Entry 7F55 (electron microscopy, 3.10 A resolution); this record covers chains B and G of the 6 polymer chains in the assembly.

Chain B:
Protein: Guanine nucleotide-binding protein G(I)/G(S)/G(T) subunit beta-1
From: Homo sapiens
UniProt: P62873 (GBB1_HUMAN); residue numbers follow UniProt; this construct covers 2-340
Amino-acid sequence (384 residues; each row starts with the number of its first residue; numbers below 1 keep their minus sign (Met-17 is residue -17)):
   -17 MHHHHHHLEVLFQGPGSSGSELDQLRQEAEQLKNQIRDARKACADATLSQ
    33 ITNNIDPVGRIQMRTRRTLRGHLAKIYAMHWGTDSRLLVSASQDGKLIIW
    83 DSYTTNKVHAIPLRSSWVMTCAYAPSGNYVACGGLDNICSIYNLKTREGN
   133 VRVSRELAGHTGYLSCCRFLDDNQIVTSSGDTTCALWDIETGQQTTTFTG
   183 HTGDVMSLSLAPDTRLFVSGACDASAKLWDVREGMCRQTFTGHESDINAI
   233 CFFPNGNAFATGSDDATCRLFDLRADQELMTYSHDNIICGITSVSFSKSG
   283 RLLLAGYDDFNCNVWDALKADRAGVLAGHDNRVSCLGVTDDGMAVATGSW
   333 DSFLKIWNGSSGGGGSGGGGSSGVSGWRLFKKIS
Unresolved in the structure: -17 to 2, 341-366
Construct notes: initiating methionine (-17); expression tag (-16 to 1, 341-366)
Swiss-Prot annotation at these positions:
  - modified residue: Ser2 (N-acetylserine), His266 (Phosphohistidine)
  - natural variant: Leu30 (L30F: In MRD42; uncertain significance), Arg52 (R52G: In MRD42), Gly64 (G64V: In MRD42), Asp76 (D76E: In MRD42; D76G: In MRD42), Gly77 (G77S: In MRD42), Lys78 (K78R: In MRD42), Ile80 (I80N: In MRD42; I80T: In MRD42), His91 (H91R: In MRD42; uncertain significance), Ala92 (A92T: In MRD42), Pro94 (P94S: In MRD42), Leu95 (L95P: In MRD42), Arg96 (R96L: In MRD42), 5 further natural variant entries in UniProt

Chain G:
Protein: Guanine nucleotide-binding protein G(I)/G(S)/G(O) subunit gamma-2
From: Homo sapiens
UniProt: P59768 (GBG2_HUMAN); residues 1-71 here = UniProt positions 1-71
Amino-acid sequence (71 residues; row label = number of the first residue in the row):
     1 MASNNTASIAQARKLVEQLKMEANIDRIKVSKAAADLMAYCEAHAKEDPL
    51 LTPVPASENPFREKKFFCAIL
Unresolved in the structure: 1-5, 63-71
Swiss-Prot annotation at these positions:
  - modified residue: Ala2 (N-acetylalanine), Cys68 (Cysteine methyl ester)
  - lipidation: Cys68 (S-geranylgeranyl cysteine)

Interface between chain B and chain G:
Residue-residue contacts - 57 pairs, chain B then chain G:
  Glu3(B) with Ile9(G)
  Leu4(B) with Ser8(G)
  Leu7(B) with Ile9(G), hydrophobic
  Leu14(B) with Leu19(G), hydrophobic
  Ala24(B) with Lys29(G), hydrogen bond (backbone-side chain)
  Cys25(B) with Ile28(G); Lys29(G); Val30(G)
  Asp27(B) with Lys29(G), salt bridge
  Ala28(B) with Val30(G)
  Leu30(B) with Ala34(G), hydrophobic
  Ile33(B) with Ala34(G), hydrophobic
  Ile37(B) with Glu42(G)
  Val40(B) with Leu51(G), hydrophobic
  Arg48(B) with Phe61(G)
  Arg49(B) with Phe61(G), hydrogen bond (side chain-backbone)
  Ser84(B) with Phe61(G)
  Met217(B) with Met21(G), hydrophobic
  Cys218(B) with Gln18(G), hydrogen bond (backbone-side chain)
  Arg219(B) with Glu22(G); Ile25(G)
  Thr221(B) with Glu22(G), hydrogen bond
  Phe235(B) with Leu37(G), hydrophobic; Tyr40(G), hydrophobic; Cys41(G), hydrophobic
  Pro236(B) with Tyr40(G)
  Asn237(B) with Leu37(G); Tyr40(G)
  Asp254(B) with Ala33(G)
  Arg256(B) with Arg27(G); Ile28(G), hydrogen bond (backbone-backbone); Asp36(G), salt bridge
  Ala257(B) with Ile28(G); Val30(G), hydrophobic
  Asp258(B) with Arg27(G), salt bridge
  Gln259(B) with Val30(G)
  Leu261(B) with Leu37(G), hydrophobic
  Ser279(B) with Asp48(G), hydrogen bond; Leu50(G)
  Lys280(B) with Asp48(G)
  Ser281(B) with Tyr40(G); Cys41(G); His44(G); Asp48(G), hydrogen bond
  Arg283(B) with Glu42(G), salt bridge
  Leu284(B) with Leu50(G)
  Leu300(B) with Cys41(G), hydrophobic
  Gly324(B) with Pro49(G); Leu50(G)
  Met325(B) with Pro49(G), hydrophobic; Asn59(G); Pro60(G)
  Ala326(B) with Phe61(G), hydrophobic
  Val327(B) with Leu50(G), hydrophobic
  Ile338(B) with Phe61(G), hydrophobic
  Asn340(B) with Asn59(G); Phe61(G)
Interface residues without a listed pair, chain B (52 interface residues in all): Ala11, Ile18, Ala21, Arg22, Ile43, Met45, Tyr85, Gln220, Ala240, Gly282, Val320, Asp323
Interface residues without a listed pair, chain G (35 interface residues in all): Ala12, Arg13, Val16, Lys20, Ser31, Met38, Glu47, Glu58, Arg62

Overview:
The interface between chain B and chain G involves 52 residues on one side and 35 on the other, with 7
hydrogen bonds and 4 salt bridges. Polar contacts include Asp27(B)-Lys29(G), Arg256(B)-Asp36(G) and
Asp258(B)-Arg27(G).
Here chain B is Guanine nucleotide-binding protein G(I)/G(S)/G(T) subunit beta-1 and chain G is Guanine
nucleotide-binding protein G(I)/G(S)/G(O) subunit gamma-2, both from Homo sapiens. Entry 7F55 (Cryo-EM
structure of bremelanotide-MC4R-Gs_Nb35 complex) was determined by electron microscopy (same publication as
7F53, 7F54 and 7F58).
